PDB entry 8SYP | electron microscopy, 2.60 A resolution | chains E and J of the 12 polymer chains in the assembly

# Chain E
Protein: Histone H3.1
From: Homo sapiens
Reference sequence: P68431 (H31_HUMAN); residues 0-135 here correspond to UniProt positions 1-136 (UniProt number = residue number + 1)
Chain sequence (136 residues; row label = number of the first residue in the row; numbering starts at 0):
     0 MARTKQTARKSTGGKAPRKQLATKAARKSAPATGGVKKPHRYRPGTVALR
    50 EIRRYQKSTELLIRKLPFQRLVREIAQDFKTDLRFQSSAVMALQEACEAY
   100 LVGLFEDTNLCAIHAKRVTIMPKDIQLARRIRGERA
Disordered / not traced: 0-37, 134-135
UniProt features mapped onto this chain:
  - modified residue: Arg2 (Asymmetric dimethylarginine), Thr3 (Phosphothreonine), Lys4 (Allysine), Gln5 (5-glutamyl dopamine), Thr6 (Phosphothreonine), Arg8 (Citrulline), Lys9 (N6,N6,N6-trimethyllysine), Ser10 (ADP-ribosylserine), Thr11 (Phosphothreonine), Lys14 (N6-(2-hydroxyisobutyryl)lysine), Arg17 (Asymmetric dimethylarginine), Lys18 (N6-(2-hydroxyisobutyryl)lysine), Lys23 (N6-(2-hydroxyisobutyryl)lysine), Arg26 (Citrulline), Lys27 (N6,N6,N6-trimethyllysine), Ser28 (ADP-ribosylserine), Lys36 (N6,N6,N6-trimethyllysine), Lys37 (N6-methyllysine), Tyr41 (Phosphotyrosine), Lys56 (N6,N6,N6-trimethyllysine) and 8 more in UniProt
  - lipidation: Lys18 (N6-decanoyllysine)

# Chain J
Molecule: 162-nt DNA strand
Sequence (162 nucleotides; numbered 1 to 162; the number before each row is that of its first residue):
     1 AAATAGGAACCCCACATGCCCTGTGTCTGCAAGTACAGAACTAGCCAGAC
    51 AGACTGACCTATTTTTGTGAGGGGAATCGGGAAGTATCCATTGCTAAGAC
   101 TCAGCAATGCTGCAACTCTCAGCAACCAGCTGAAGATCAGCAGCCGAGAG
   151 GCCCTGCACCTA
Disordered / not traced: 1-10, 158-162

# Interface between chain E and chain J
Pairs across the interface (26; chain E residue first):
  His39(E) with DC154(J), sugar contact
  Arg40(E) with DA76(J), base contact; DC154(J), sugar contact
  Tyr41(E) with DC153(J), phosphate contact; DC154(J), phosphate contact
  Arg42(E) with DG79(J), salt bridge to the phosphate; DC154(J), hydrogen bond to the phosphate
  Pro43(E) with DC78(J), phosphate contact; DG79(J), sugar contact
  Thr45(E) with DC154(J), hydrogen bond to the phosphate
  Arg63(E) with DA70(J), sugar contact; DG71(J), salt bridge to the phosphate
  Arg72(E) with DA61(J), salt bridge to the phosphate
  Arg83(E) with DT60(J), phosphate contact; DA61(J), phosphate contact
  Phe84(E) with DT60(J), sugar contact; DA61(J), hydrogen bond to the phosphate
  Gln85(E) with DT60(J), phosphate contact
  Ser86(E) with DT60(J), phosphate contact
  Arg116(E) with DG81(J), phosphate contact; DA82(J), phosphate contact
  Val117(E) with DG80(J), sugar contact; DG81(J), hydrogen bond to the phosphate
  Thr118(E) with DG80(J), phosphate contact; DG81(J), hydrogen bond to the phosphate
  Met120(E) with DA82(J), phosphate contact
Other interface residues (no listed pair), chain E (18 interface residues in all): Lys115, Lys122
Other interface residues (no listed pair), chain J (13 interface residues in all): DT155

# Overview
18 residues of chain E and 13 residues of chain J are in contact, with 5 hydrogen bonds and 3 salt bridges.
Among the polar pairs are Arg42(E)-DC154(J), Thr45(E)-DC154(J) and Phe84(E)-DA61(J).
Chain E is Histone H3.1 (Homo sapiens) and chain J is a 162-nt DNA strand; the structure, Genomic CX3CR1
nucleosome, was determined by electron microscopy, deposited together with 8EVH, 8EVI and 8EVJ.
